Entry 7RXP (X-ray diffraction, 1.76 A resolution); this record covers chains H and A of the 3 polymer chains in the assembly.

[Chain H]
Protein: Fab1512 heavy chain
From: Homo sapiens
Sequence (235 residues; each row starts with the number of its first residue; a row labelled like 82A-82C holds insertion residues (82A, then the next letters in order)):
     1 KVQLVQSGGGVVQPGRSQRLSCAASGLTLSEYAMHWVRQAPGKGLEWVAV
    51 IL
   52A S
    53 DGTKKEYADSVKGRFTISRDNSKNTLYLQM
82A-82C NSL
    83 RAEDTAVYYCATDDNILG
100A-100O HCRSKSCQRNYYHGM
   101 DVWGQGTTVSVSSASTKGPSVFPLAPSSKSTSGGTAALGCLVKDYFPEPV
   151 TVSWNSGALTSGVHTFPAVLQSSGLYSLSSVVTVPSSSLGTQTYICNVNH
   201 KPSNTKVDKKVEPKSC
Cystine bridges: Cys22-Cys92, Cys100B-Cys100G, Cys140-Cys196

[Chain A]
Protein: Circumsporozoite protein
From: Plasmodium falciparum (isolate 3D7)
Notes: fragment: C-terminal alpha-TSR domain
Reference sequence: Q7K740 (Q7K740_PLAF7); residue numbers follow UniProt; this construct covers 309-375
Sequence (67 residues; numbered 309 to 375; the number before each row is that of its first residue):
   309 EEPSDKHIKEYLNKIQNSLSTEWSPCSVTCGNGIQVRIKPGSANKPKDEL
   359 DYANDIEKKICKMEKCS
Not modelled in the structure: 374-375
Cystine bridges: Cys334-Cys369

[How chain H and chain A interact]
Residue-residue contacts (26):
  Glu31(H) - Gln343(A)  hydrogen bond
  Glu31(H) - Lys367(A)  hydrogen bond (backbone-side chain)
  Tyr32(H) - Lys367(A)
  Asp53(H) - Lys370(A)
  Asp96(H) - Trp331(A)
  Asp96(H) - Lys367(A)  salt bridge
  Ile98(H) - Ile368(A)
  Ile98(H) - Lys370(A)
  His100A(H) - Glu310(A)
  His100A(H) - Ile368(A)
  Ser100F(H) - Glu310(A)
  Cys100G(H) - Glu310(A)
  Gln100H(H) - Glu310(A)  hydrogen bond (backbone-side chain)
  Gln100H(H) - Pro311(A)
  Arg100I(H) - Pro311(A)  hydrogen bond (side chain-backbone)
  Arg100I(H) - Ser312(A)
  Arg100I(H) - Asp313(A)  salt bridge
  Arg100I(H) - Ile316(A)
  Tyr100K(H) - Glu310(A)  hydrogen bond
  Tyr100K(H) - Lys366(A)
  Tyr100K(H) - Lys367(A)
  Tyr100K(H) - Ile368(A)  hydrophobic
  His100M(H) - Trp331(A)
  His100M(H) - Arg345(A)
  His100M(H) - Glu365(A)
  His100M(H) - Lys366(A)
Also at the interface, not in a pair above, chain H (14 interface residues in all): Leu99, Asn100J
Also at the interface, not in a pair above, chain A (17 interface residues in all): Asn340, Ile342, Tyr360, Cys369

[In short]
The interface between chain H and chain A involves 14 residues on one side and 17 on the other, with 5
hydrogen bonds and 2 salt bridges. Among the polar pairs are Asp96(H)-Lys367(A), Arg100I(H)-Asp313(A) and
Glu31(H)-Gln343(A).
Chain H is Fab1512 heavy chain (Homo sapiens) and chain A is Circumsporozoite protein (Plasmodium falciparum
(isolate 3D7)); the structure, Fab1512 in complex with the C-terminal alpha-TSR domain of P. falciparum, was
determined by X-ray diffraction together with 7RXI from the same study.
